Entry 6GWC (X-ray diffraction, 2.60 A resolution); this record covers chains A and B of the 3 polymer chains in the assembly.

== Chain A ==
Name: Alpha-tubulin
From: Ovis aries
Chain sequence (451 residues; row label = number of the first residue in the row):
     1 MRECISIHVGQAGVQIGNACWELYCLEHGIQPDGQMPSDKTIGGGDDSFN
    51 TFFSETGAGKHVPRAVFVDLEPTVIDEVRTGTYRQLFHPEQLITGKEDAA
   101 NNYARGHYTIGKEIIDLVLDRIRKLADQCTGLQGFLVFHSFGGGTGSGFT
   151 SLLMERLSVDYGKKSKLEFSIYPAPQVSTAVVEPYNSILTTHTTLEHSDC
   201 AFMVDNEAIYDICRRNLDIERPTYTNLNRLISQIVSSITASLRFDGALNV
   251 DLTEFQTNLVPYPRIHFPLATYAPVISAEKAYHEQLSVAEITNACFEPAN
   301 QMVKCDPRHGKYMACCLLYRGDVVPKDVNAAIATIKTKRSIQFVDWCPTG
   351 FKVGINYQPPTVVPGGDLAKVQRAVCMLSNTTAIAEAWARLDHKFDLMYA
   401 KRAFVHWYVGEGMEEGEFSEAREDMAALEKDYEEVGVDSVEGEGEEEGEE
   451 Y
Not modelled in the structure: 39-44, 438-451
Small-molecule neighbours: GTP (guanosine-5'-triphosphate): Gly10, Gln11, Ala12, Gln15, Ile16, Asp69, Asp98, Ala99, Ala100, Asn101, Ser140, Gly142, Gly143, Gly144, Thr145, Gly146, Ile171, Pro173, Gln176, Thr179, Glu183, Asn206, Tyr224, Leu227, Asn228, Ile231

== Chain B ==
Name: Tubulin beta chain
From: Ovis aries
UniProt: D0VWY9 (D0VWY9_SHEEP); the author numbering skips numbers that UniProt does not, so the offset changes along the chain: 1-44 = UniProt 1-44; 47-360 = UniProt 45-358; 369-455 = UniProt 359-445
Chain sequence (445 residues; row label = number of the first residue in the row; note: 10 numbers in that range are skipped by the numbering (no residue carries them; nothing is unmodelled there)):
     1 MREIVHIQAGQCGNQIGAKFWEVISDEHGIDPTGSYHGDSDLQL
    47 ERINVYYNEATGNKYVPRAILVDLEPGTMDSVRSGPFGQIFRPDNFVFGQ
    97 SGAGNNWAKGHYTEGAELVDSVLDVVRKESESCDCLQGFQLTHSLGGGTG
   147 SGMGTLLISKIREEYPDRIMNTFSVMPSPKVSDTVVEPYNATLSVHQLVE
   197 NTDETYCIDNEALYDICFRTLKLTTPTYGDLNHLVSATMSGVTTCLRFPG
   247 QLNADLRKLAVNMVPFPRLHFFMPGFAPLTSRGSQQYRALTVPELTQQMF
   297 DSKNMMAACDPRHGRYLTVAAIFRGRMSMKEVDEQMLNVQNKNSSYFVEW
   347 IPNNVKTAVCDIPP
   369 RGLKMSATFIGNSTAIQELFKRISEQFTAMFRRKAFLHWYTGEGMDEMEF
   419 TEAESNMNDLVSEYQQYQDATADEQGEFEEEEGEDEA
Not modelled in the structure: 56-59, 248-249, 276-283, 442-455
Differences from the reference sequence: conflict Cys203 (Ser201 in D0VWY9), Ile318 (Val316 in D0VWY9)
Small-molecule neighbours: GTP (guanosine-5'-triphosphate): Gly10, Gln11, Cys12, Gln15, Ile16, Asp69, Gly98, Ala99, Gly100, Asn101, Asn102, Ser140, Gly142, Gly143, Gly144, Thr145, Gly146, Val171, Pro173, Val177, Ser178, Glu183, Asn206, Leu209, Tyr224, Leu227, Asn228

== How chain A and chain B interact ==
Residue-residue contacts (53; chain A residue first):
  Lys96(A) - Met1(B)
  Glu97(A) - Met1(B)
  Glu97(A) - Cys131(B)
  Glu97(A) - Leu132(B)
  Glu97(A) - Arg164(B)  salt bridge
  Glu97(A) - Arg253(B)  salt bridge
  Asp98(A) - Asp251(B)
  Asp98(A) - Lys254(B)
  Ala100(A) - Arg253(B)
  Ala100(A) - Lys254(B)
  Ala100(A) - Val257(B)
  Asn101(A) - Lys254(B)
  Arg105(A) - Arg253(B)
  Pro175(A) - Asn349(B)
  Gln176(A) - Asn349(B)  hydrogen bond (backbone-side chain)
  Val177(A) - Asp329(B)
  Val177(A) - Asn349(B)
  Val177(A) - Val351(B)
  Val177(A) - Lys352(B)
  Val177(A) - Thr353(B)
  Thr179(A) - Asn349(B)
  Thr179(A) - Lys352(B)  hydrogen bond (backbone-side chain)
  Ala180(A) - Asn258(B)
  Val181(A) - Asn258(B)
  Val181(A) - Ile347(B)  hydrophobic
  Val181(A) - Asn349(B)
  Val181(A) - Lys352(B)
  Arg221(A) - Met325(B)
  Arg221(A) - Asp329(B)  salt bridge
  Leu397(A) - Trp346(B)
  Leu397(A) - Pro348(B)  hydrophobic
  Met398(A) - Trp346(B)  hydrogen bond (backbone-backbone)
  Met398(A) - Pro348(B)
  Lys401(A) - Phe262(B)
  Lys401(A) - Trp346(B)
  Lys401(A) - Ala438(B)
  Lys401(A) - Thr439(B)  hydrogen bond (side chain-backbone)
  Ala403(A) - Pro261(B)
  Ala403(A) - Phe262(B)  hydrophobic
  Phe404(A) - Val257(B)
  Phe404(A) - Asn258(B)
  Phe404(A) - Val260(B)
  Phe404(A) - Pro261(B)  hydrogen bond (backbone-backbone)
  Phe404(A) - Thr314(B)
  Phe404(A) - Ile347(B)  hydrophobic
  His406(A) - Val260(B)
  His406(A) - Pro261(B)  hydrogen bond (side chain-backbone)
  His406(A) - Phe262(B)
  His406(A) - Pro263(B)
  Trp407(A) - Asp199(B)
  Trp407(A) - Ala256(B)
  Trp407(A) - Val257(B)
  Trp407(A) - Val260(B)  hydrogen bond (side chain-backbone)
Also at the interface, not in a pair above, chain A (26 interface residues in all): Ser178, Val182, Glu220, Lys394, Arg402, Val405
Also at the interface, not in a pair above, chain B (32 interface residues in all): Lys326, Glu345, Asn350, Tyr435, Ala440

== In short ==
The interface between chain A and chain B involves 26 residues on one side and 32 on the other; the contacts
include 7 hydrogen bonds and 3 salt bridges. Polar contacts include Glu97(A)-Arg164(B), Glu97(A)-Arg253(B) and
Arg221(A)-Asp329(B). Bound to chain A: GTP.
Chain A is Alpha-tubulin and chain B is Tubulin beta chain, both from Ovis aries; the structure, Tubulin:iE5
alphaRep complex, was determined by X-ray diffraction, deposited together with 6GWD.
